6UZ1 - chains A and E of the 5 polymer chains in the assembly; structure by X-ray diffraction, 3.14 A resolution.

Chain A:
Protein: MHC class I antigen, A-2 alpha chain
Source organism: Homo sapiens
Reference sequence: A0A5B8RNS7 (A0A5B8RNS7_HUMAN); residues 1-275 here correspond to UniProt positions 25-299 (UniProt number = residue number + 24)
Chain sequence (275 residues; each row starts with the number of its first residue):
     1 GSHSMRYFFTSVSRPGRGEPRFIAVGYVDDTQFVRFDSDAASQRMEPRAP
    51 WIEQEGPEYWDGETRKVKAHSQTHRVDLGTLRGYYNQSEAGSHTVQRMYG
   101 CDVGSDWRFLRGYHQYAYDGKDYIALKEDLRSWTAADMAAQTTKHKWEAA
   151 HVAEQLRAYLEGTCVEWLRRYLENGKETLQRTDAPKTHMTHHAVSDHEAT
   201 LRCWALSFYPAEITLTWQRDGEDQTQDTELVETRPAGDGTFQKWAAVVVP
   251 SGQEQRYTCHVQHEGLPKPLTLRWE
Disulfide bonds: Cys101-Cys164, Cys203-Cys259

Chain E:
Protein: T cell receptor, beta chain
Source organism: Homo sapiens
Chain sequence (115 residues; row label = number of the first residue in the row; note: 2 numbers in that range are skipped by the numbering (no residue carries them; nothing is unmodelled there)):
     2 AGVTQTPKFQVLKTGQSMTLQCAQDMNHEYMAWYRQDPGMGLRLIHYSVG
    52 VGITDQGDVPD
    64 GYKVSRSTTEDFPLRLLSAAPSQTSVYFCASRPGAAGGRP
   105 ELYFGPGTRLTVTE
Not modelled in the structure: 2, 117-118
Disulfide bonds: Cys23-Cys92

Chain A / chain E interface:
Residue-residue contacts (7):
  Arg181(A) with Ala99(E)
  Asp183(A) with Ala99(E)
  Lys186(A) with Glu30(E), salt bridge
  Ser207(A) with Ala99(E); Gly100(E), hydrogen bond (side chain-backbone)
  Asp238(A) with Gly100(E)
  Thr240(A) with Gly100(E)
Also at the interface, not in a pair above, chain A (7 interface residues in all): Glu177
Also at the interface, not in a pair above, chain E (7 interface residues in all): Tyr48, Val50, Ala98, Gly101

Overview:
The chain A/chain E interface involves 7 residues from each chain; the contacts include 1 hydrogen bond and 1
salt bridge. Polar contacts include Lys186(A)-Glu30(E) and Ser207(A)-Gly100(E).
Chain A is MHC class I antigen, A-2 alpha chain and chain E is T cell receptor, beta chain, both from Homo
sapiens; the structure, Noncanonical binding of single-chain A6 TCR variant S3-4 in complex with Tax/HLA-A2,
was determined by X-ray diffraction.
